6A0C - chains B and C of the 3 polymer chains in the assembly; structure by X-ray diffraction, 1.50 A resolution.

== Chain B (and C) ==
Molecule: collagen type III peptide
Notes: chain C of this document is another copy of the same molecule, construct and numbering; everything in this record applies to it too
Amino-acid sequence (30 residues; row label = number of the first residue in the row):
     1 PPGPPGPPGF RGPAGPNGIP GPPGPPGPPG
Disordered / not traced: 30 (chain C: fully traced)
Modified / non-standard residues: P2, P5, P8, P23, P26, P29 (4-hydroxyproline; HYP)

== Chain B / chain C interface ==
Pairs across the interface (55):
  P1(B) - P1(C)
  P1(B) - G3(C)  hydrogen bond (backbone-backbone)
  G3(B) - G3(C)
  G3(B) - P4(C)
  P4(B) - G3(C)
  P4(B) - P5(C)
  P4(B) - G6(C)  hydrogen bond (backbone-backbone)
  P5(B) - P5(C)
  P5(B) - G6(C)
  G6(B) - G6(C)
  G6(B) - P7(C)
  P7(B) - G6(C)
  P7(B) - P8(C)
  P7(B) - G9(C)  hydrogen bond (backbone-backbone)
  P8(B) - G9(C)
  G9(B) - G9(C)
  G9(B) - F10(C)
  F10(B) - R11(C)
  F10(B) - G12(C)  hydrogen bond (backbone-backbone)
  R11(B) - R11(C)  hydrogen bond (backbone-side chain)
  G12(B) - R11(C)
  G12(B) - G12(C)
  G12(B) - P13(C)
  P13(B) - R11(C)
  P13(B) - G12(C)
  P13(B) - A14(C)
  P13(B) - G15(C)  hydrogen bond (backbone-backbone)
  G15(B) - G15(C)
  G15(B) - P16(C)
  P16(B) - G15(C)
  P16(B) - N17(C)
  P16(B) - G18(C)  hydrogen bond (backbone-backbone)
  G18(B) - G18(C)
  G18(B) - I19(C)
  I19(B) - P20(C)
  I19(B) - G21(C)  hydrogen bond (backbone-backbone)
  P20(B) - G21(C)
  G21(B) - G21(C)
  G21(B) - P22(C)
  P22(B) - G21(C)
  P22(B) - P22(C)
  P22(B) - P23(C)
  P22(B) - G24(C)  hydrogen bond (backbone-backbone)
  P23(B) - G24(C)
  G24(B) - G24(C)
  G24(B) - P25(C)
  P25(B) - G24(C)
  P25(B) - P26(C)
  P25(B) - G27(C)  hydrogen bond (backbone-backbone)
  P26(B) - G27(C)
  G27(B) - G27(C)
  G27(B) - P28(C)
  P28(B) - G27(C)
  P28(B) - P29(C)
  P28(B) - G30(C)  hydrogen bond (backbone-backbone)
Also at the interface, not in a pair above, chain B (29 interface residues in all): P2, A14, N17, P29
Also at the interface, not in a pair above, chain C (30 interface residues in all): P2

== Overview ==
The interface between chain B and chain C involves 29 residues on one side and 30 on the other; the contacts
include 11 hydrogen bonds. Among the polar pairs are R11(B)-R11(C), P1(B)-G3(C) and P4(B)-G6(C).
Both chains are collagen type III peptide. Entry 6A0C (Structure of a triple-helix region of human collagen
type III) was determined by X-ray diffraction, deposited together with 6A0A.
